1OTT - chains E and F of the 6 polymer chains in the assembly; structure by X-ray diffraction, 3.00 A resolution.

== Chain E ==
Name: Fab fragment (Heavy chain)
From: Mus musculus
Notes: antibody fragment or engineered binder
Sequence (222 residues; row label = number of the first residue in the row):
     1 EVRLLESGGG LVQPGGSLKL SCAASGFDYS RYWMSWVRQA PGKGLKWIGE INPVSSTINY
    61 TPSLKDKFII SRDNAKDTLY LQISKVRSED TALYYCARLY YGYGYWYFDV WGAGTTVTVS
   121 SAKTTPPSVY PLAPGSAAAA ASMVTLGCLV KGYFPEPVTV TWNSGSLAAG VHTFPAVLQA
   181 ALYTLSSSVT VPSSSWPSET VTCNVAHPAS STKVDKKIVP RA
Not modelled in the structure: 1
Cystine bridges: Cys22-Cys96, Cys148-Cys203

== Chain F ==
Name: Fab fragment (Light chain)
From: Mus musculus
Notes: antibody fragment or engineered binder
Sequence (211 residues; each row starts with the number of its first residue):
     1 DIVLTQSPAI MSAAPGDKVT MTCSASSSVS YIHWYQQKSG TSPKRWIYDT SKLTSGVPVR
    61 FSGSGSGTSY SLTINTMEAE DAATYYCQQW SSHPQTFGGG TKLEILRADA APTVSIFPPS
   121 SEQLTSGGAS VVCFLNNFYP KDINVKWKID GSERQNGVLN SWTDQDSKDS TYSMSSTLTL
   181 TKDEYERHNS YTCEATHKTS TSPIVKSFNR A
Cystine bridges: Cys23-Cys87, Cys133-Cys193

== Chain E / chain F interface ==
Residue-residue contacts (88; chain E residue first):
  Val37(E) - Phe97(F)  hydrophobic
  Gln39(E) - Gln37(F)  hydrogen bond
  Gln39(E) - Tyr86(F)  hydrogen bond
  Leu45(E) - Pro43(F)  hydrophobic
  Leu45(E) - Tyr86(F)  hydrophobic
  Leu45(E) - Phe97(F)  hydrophobic
  Trp47(E) - Pro94(F)  hydrophobic
  Trp47(E) - Gln95(F)
  Glu50(E) - Trp90(F)
  Glu50(E) - Gln95(F)
  Asn59(E) - His93(F)
  Tyr95(E) - Gln37(F)  hydrogen bond
  Tyr95(E) - Ser42(F)
  Tyr95(E) - Pro43(F)
  Leu99(E) - Trp90(F)  hydrophobic
  Gly102(E) - Tyr48(F)
  Gly102(E) - Asp49(F)
  Tyr103(E) - Tyr31(F)  hydrophobic
  Tyr103(E) - Asp49(F)  hydrogen bond (backbone-side chain)
  Tyr103(E) - Lys52(F)
  Tyr105(E) - Ser30(F)
  Tyr105(E) - Tyr31(F)  hydrophobic
  Tyr105(E) - His33(F)  hydrogen bond (backbone-side chain)
  Tyr105(E) - Ser91(F)
  Trp106(E) - His33(F)  hydrogen bond (backbone-side chain)
  Trp106(E) - Trp90(F)
  Tyr107(E) - His33(F)
  Tyr107(E) - Tyr35(F)
  Tyr107(E) - Arg45(F)  hydrogen bond
  Tyr107(E) - Tyr48(F)  hydrophobic
  Phe108(E) - Tyr35(F)  hydrogen bond (backbone-side chain)
  Phe108(E) - Arg45(F)
  Phe108(E) - Gln88(F)
  Phe108(E) - Trp90(F)  hydrophobic
  Phe108(E) - Gln95(F)
  Phe108(E) - Phe97(F)  hydrophobic
  Asp109(E) - Arg45(F)  salt bridge
  Trp111(E) - Tyr35(F)
  Trp111(E) - Ser42(F)
  Trp111(E) - Pro43(F)
  Trp111(E) - Phe97(F)  hydrophobic
  Gly112(E) - Ser42(F)  hydrogen bond (backbone-side chain)
  Ala113(E) - Ser42(F)
  Tyr130(E) - Ser120(F)
  Tyr130(E) - Gln123(F)
  Pro131(E) - Ser120(F)
  Pro131(E) - Glu122(F)
  Leu132(E) - Phe117(F)
  Leu132(E) - Val132(F)  hydrophobic
  Leu132(E) - Phe134(F)  hydrophobic
  Ala133(E) - Phe117(F)
  Ala133(E) - Pro118(F)
  Gly135(E) - Pro118(F)
  Thr145(E) - Ser115(F)
  Thr145(E) - Phe117(F)
  Leu146(E) - Phe117(F)
  Leu146(E) - Phe134(F)
  Leu149(E) - Ser130(F)
  Leu149(E) - Val132(F)  hydrophobic
  Lys151(E) - Gln123(F)
  Lys151(E) - Ser130(F)
  Lys151(E) - Thr179(F)
  His172(E) - Asn136(F)
  His172(E) - Ser173(F)  hydrogen bond
  Phe174(E) - Phe134(F)  hydrophobic
  Phe174(E) - Asn136(F)
  Phe174(E) - Ser161(F)
  Phe174(E) - Thr163(F)
  Phe174(E) - Ser173(F)
  Phe174(E) - Met174(F)
  Phe174(E) - Ser175(F)
  Pro175(E) - Ser161(F)  hydrogen bond (backbone-side chain)
  Pro175(E) - Trp162(F)
  Pro175(E) - Thr163(F)
  Val177(E) - Leu159(F)  hydrophobic
  Val177(E) - Asn160(F)
  Val177(E) - Ser161(F)
  Gln179(E) - Leu159(F)
  Ser186(E) - Phe134(F)
  Ser186(E) - Ser175(F)
  Ser187(E) - Phe134(F)
  Ser188(E) - Phe134(F)
  Ser188(E) - Asn136(F)  hydrogen bond
  Lys216(E) - Glu122(F)  salt bridge
  Arg221(E) - Pro118(F)  hydrogen bond (side chain-backbone)
  Arg221(E) - Pro119(F)  hydrogen bond (side chain-backbone)
  Arg221(E) - Ser120(F)
  Arg221(E) - Ser121(F)
Interface residues without a listed pair, chain E (45 interface residues in all): Lys43, Gly44, Lys46, Pro62, Pro134, Gly147, Thr173, Thr190
Interface residues without a listed pair, chain F (44 interface residues in all): Thr41, Gly98, Ser126, Asn137

== In short ==
The interface between chain E and chain F involves 45 residues on one side and 44 on the other; the contacts
include 14 hydrogen bonds and 2 salt bridges. Polar pairs include Asp109(E)-Arg45(F), Lys216(E)-Glu122(F) and
Gln39(E)-Gln37(F).
Chain E is Fab fragment (Heavy chain) and chain F is Fab fragment (Light chain), both from Mus musculus; the
structure, Structure of the Escherichia coli ClC Chloride channel E148A mutant and Fab Complex, was determined
by X-ray diffraction, deposited together with 1OTS and 1OTU.
